PDB entry 6LBS | X-ray diffraction, 2.60 A resolution | chain A

# Chain A
Name: KLLA0C11825p
Organism: Kluyveromyces lactis
UniProtKB: Q6CTL1 (Q6CTL1_KLULA); residue numbers follow UniProt; this construct covers 270-435
Sequence (166 residues; each row starts with the number of its first residue):
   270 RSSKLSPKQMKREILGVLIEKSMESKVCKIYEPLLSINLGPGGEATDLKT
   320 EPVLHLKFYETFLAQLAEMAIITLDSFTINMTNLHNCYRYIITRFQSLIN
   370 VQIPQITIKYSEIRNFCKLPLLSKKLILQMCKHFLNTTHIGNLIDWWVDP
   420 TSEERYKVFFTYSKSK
Unresolved in the structure: 270-273, 310-320, 433-435
Modified positions: Mse279, Mse292, Mse338, Mse350, Mse399 (selenomethionine; parent Met)

# In short
Chain A is KLLA0C11825p (Kluyveromyces lactis); the structure, Crystal structure of yeast Stn1, was determined
by X-ray diffraction, deposited together with 6LBR and 6LBU.
